PDB entry 5AA2 | X-ray diffraction, 2.80 A resolution | chains A and E

== Chain A ==
Name: Membrane-bound lytic murein transglycosylase F
Source organism: Pseudomonas aeruginosa
Notes: EC 4.2.2.-
UniProtKB: Q9HXN1 (MLTF_PSEAE); residues -5 to 477 here correspond to UniProt positions 8-490 (UniProt number = residue number + 13)
Sequence (499 residues; each row starts with the number of its first residue; numbers below 1 keep their minus sign (Met-21 is residue -21)):
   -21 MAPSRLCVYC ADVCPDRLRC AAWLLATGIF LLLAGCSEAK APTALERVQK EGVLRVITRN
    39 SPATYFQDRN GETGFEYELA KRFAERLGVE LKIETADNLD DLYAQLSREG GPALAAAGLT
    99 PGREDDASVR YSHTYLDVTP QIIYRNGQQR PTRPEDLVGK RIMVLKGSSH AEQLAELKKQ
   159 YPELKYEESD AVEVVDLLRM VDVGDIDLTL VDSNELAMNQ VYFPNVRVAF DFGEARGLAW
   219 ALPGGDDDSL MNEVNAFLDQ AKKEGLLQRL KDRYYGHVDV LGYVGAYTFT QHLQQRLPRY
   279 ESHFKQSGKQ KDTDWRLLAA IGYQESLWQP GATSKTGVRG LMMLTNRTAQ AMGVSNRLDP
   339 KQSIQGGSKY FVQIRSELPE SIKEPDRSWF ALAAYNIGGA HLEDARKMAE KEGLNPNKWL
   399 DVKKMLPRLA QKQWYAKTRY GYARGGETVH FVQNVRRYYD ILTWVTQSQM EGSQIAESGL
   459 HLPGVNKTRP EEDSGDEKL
Unresolved in the structure: -21 to 27, 447-477
Differences from the reference sequence: expression tag (-21 to -6); conflict Thr268 (Ala281 in Q9HXN1), Lys289 (Leu302 in Q9HXN1), Ser446 (Pro459 in Q9HXN1)
Swiss-Prot annotation at these positions:
  - active site: Glu303

== Chain E ==
Name: N-acetylglucosamine-1,6-anhydro-N-acetylmuramic acid L-ala-D-glu-M-dap-D-ala-D-ala
Source organism: Pseudomonas aeruginosa
Sequence (6 residues; numbered 1 to 6; the number before each row is that of its first residue):
     1 XAEKAA
Modified residues: AH0 (2-(2-acetylamino-4-hydroxy-6,8-dioxa-bicyclo[3.2.1]oct-3-yloxy)-propionic acid) at position 1; Glu3 (D-glutamic acid; DGL); Lys4 (2,6-diaminopimelic acid; API); Ala5, Ala6 (D-alanine; DAL)

== Interface between chain A and chain E ==
Pairs across the interface (43; chain A residue first):
  Arg37(A) with Glu3(E); Lys4(E), hydrogen bond (side chain-backbone); Ala5(E)
  Ala41(A) with Ala6(E)
  Thr42(A) with Ala6(E)
  Phe53(A) with Ala6(E)
  Glu54(A) with Ala6(E)
  Leu77(A) with Glu3(E)
  Tyr81(A) with Ala2(E), hydrogen bond (side chain-backbone); Glu3(E)
  Gly96(A) with Glu3(E); Lys4(E), hydrogen bond (backbone-backbone); Ala5(E); Ala6(E)
  Leu97(A) with Glu3(E)
  Thr98(A) with Ala2(E), hydrogen bond (backbone-backbone); Glu3(E)
  Pro99(A) with Ala2(E)
  Tyr109(A) with AH0_1(E); Ala2(E)
  Leu114(A) with Ala6(E)
  Val142(A) with Lys4(E)
  Leu143(A) with Lys4(E)
  Gly145(A) with AH0_1(E); Glu3(E)
  Ser146(A) with Glu3(E); Lys4(E)
  Ser147(A) with Ala2(E); Glu3(E), hydrogen bond (backbone-backbone)
  His148(A) with Lys4(E)
  Glu150(A) with AH0_1(E)
  Val172(A) with Lys4(E)
  Leu175(A) with Lys4(E)
  Leu188(A) with Lys4(E)
  Val189(A) with Lys4(E)
  Asp190(A) with Lys4(E); Ala5(E)
  Asn192(A) with Ala5(E), hydrogen bond (side chain-backbone); Ala6(E), hydrogen bond (side chain-backbone)
  Glu193(A) with Lys4(E); Ala5(E)
  Leu216(A) with Ala5(E)
  Tyr253(A) with Ala6(E), hydrogen bond (side chain-backbone)
Interface residues without a listed pair, chain A (31 interface residues in all): Ala95, Tyr113

== In short ==
31 residues of chain A face 6 of chain E across their interface, with 8 hydrogen bonds. Polar contacts include
Arg37(A)-Lys4(E), Tyr81(A)-Ala2(E) and Ser147(A)-Glu3(E). From UniProt: active-site residue Glu303(A) on chain
A.
Here chain A is Membrane-bound lytic murein transglycosylase F and chain E is
N-acetylglucosamine-1,6-anhydro-N-acetylmuramic acid L-ala-D-glu-M-dap-D-ala-D-ala, both from Pseudomonas
aeruginosa. Entry 5AA2 (Crystal structure of MltF from Pseudomonas aeruginosa in complex with
NAM-pentapeptide) was determined by X-ray diffraction (same publication as 5A5X, 5AA1, 5AA3 and 5AA4).
